PDB entry 6U9G | electron microscopy, 3.98 A resolution | chains B and F of the 6 polymer chains in the assembly

[Chain B (and F)]
Name: VgrG
Organism: Francisella tularensis subsp. novicida (strain U112)
Notes: chain F of this document is another copy of the same molecule, construct and numbering; everything in this record applies to it too
Reference sequence: A0Q7H3 (A0Q7H3_FRATN); residue numbers follow UniProt; this construct covers 2-164
Chain sequence (189 residues; numbered -24 to 164; the number before each row is that of its first residue; numbers below 1 keep their minus sign (Met-24 is residue -24)):
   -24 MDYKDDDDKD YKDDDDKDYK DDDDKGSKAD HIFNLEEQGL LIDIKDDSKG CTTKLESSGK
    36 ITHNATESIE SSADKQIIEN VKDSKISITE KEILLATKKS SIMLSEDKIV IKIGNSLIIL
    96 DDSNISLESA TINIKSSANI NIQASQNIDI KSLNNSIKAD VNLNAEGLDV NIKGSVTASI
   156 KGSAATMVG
Not modelled in the structure: -24 to 2, 136-164
Differences from the reference sequence: expression tag (-24 to 1)

[How chain B and chain F interact]
Residue-residue contacts (138; chain B residue first):
  Phe8(B) - Phe8(F)  hydrophobic
  Glu11(B) - His6(F)
  Glu12(B) - His6(F)  hydrogen bond (backbone-side chain)
  Leu15(B) - Ile19(F)
  Leu30(B) - Ile19(F)
  Leu30(B) - Thr28(F)
  Glu31(B) - Ile19(F)
  Glu31(B) - Cys26(F)  hydrogen bond (backbone-side chain)
  Ser32(B) - Asp21(F)
  Ser32(B) - Lys24(F)
  Ser33(B) - Lys24(F)
  Gly34(B) - Cys26(F)
  Gly34(B) - Ala40(F)
  Gly34(B) - Thr41(F)
  Gly34(B) - Glu42(F)  hydrogen bond (backbone-backbone)
  Gly34(B) - Ser43(F)  hydrogen bond (backbone-backbone)
  Lys35(B) - Cys26(F)
  Lys35(B) - Glu42(F)
  Lys35(B) - Ser43(F)
  Ile36(B) - Asn39(F)
  Ile36(B) - Ser43(F)  hydrogen bond (backbone-backbone)
  Ile36(B) - Ile44(F)
  Ile36(B) - Glu45(F)  hydrogen bond (backbone-backbone)
  Thr37(B) - Glu45(F)
  His38(B) - Glu45(F)  hydrogen bond (backbone-backbone)
  His38(B) - Ser46(F)
  His38(B) - Ser47(F)  hydrogen bond (backbone-backbone)
  Asn39(B) - Ser47(F)  hydrogen bond
  Ala40(B) - Ala48(F)
  Ala40(B) - Asp49(F)
  Thr41(B) - Asp49(F)
  Glu42(B) - Lys50(F)  hydrogen bond (backbone-backbone)
  Glu42(B) - Gln51(F)  hydrogen bond (backbone-backbone)
  Ser43(B) - Gln51(F)
  Ile44(B) - Ser47(F)
  Ile44(B) - Gln51(F)  hydrogen bond (backbone-backbone)
  Ile44(B) - Ile52(F)
  Ile44(B) - Ile53(F)  hydrogen bond (backbone-backbone)
  Glu45(B) - Ile53(F)
  Ser46(B) - Ile53(F)  hydrogen bond (backbone-backbone)
  Ser46(B) - Glu54(F)
  Ser46(B) - Asn55(F)
  Ser47(B) - Asn55(F)
  Ala48(B) - Asn55(F)  hydrogen bond (backbone-backbone)
  Ala48(B) - Val56(F)  hydrophobic
  Asp49(B) - Val56(F)
  Asp49(B) - Lys57(F)
  Lys50(B) - Val56(F)
  Ile52(B) - Val56(F)  hydrophobic
  Glu54(B) - Glu54(F)
  Ile61(B) - Ile61(F)  hydrophobic
  Ile63(B) - Val56(F)  hydrophobic
  Ile63(B) - Ser59(F)
  Ile63(B) - Ile61(F)  hydrophobic
  Thr64(B) - Val56(F)
  Thr64(B) - Ser59(F)  hydrogen bond (backbone-side chain)
  Glu65(B) - Lys57(F)  salt bridge
  Lys66(B) - Thr72(F)
  Ile68(B) - Lys60(F)
  Ile68(B) - Ala71(F)
  Ile68(B) - Thr72(F)
  Leu70(B) - Leu70(F)  hydrophobic
  Leu79(B) - Leu70(F)
  Leu79(B) - Ile77(F)  hydrophobic
  Asp82(B) - Ile88(F)
  Ile84(B) - Ile86(F)  hydrophobic
  Ile84(B) - Lys87(F)
  Ile84(B) - Ile88(F)  hydrophobic
  Leu95(B) - Ile86(F)  hydrophobic
  Leu95(B) - Ile88(F)
  Leu95(B) - Ser91(F)
  Leu95(B) - Ile93(F)  hydrophobic
  Asp96(B) - Ile88(F)
  Asp96(B) - Ser91(F)  hydrogen bond (backbone-side chain)
  Asp97(B) - Ile88(F)
  Asp97(B) - Gly89(F)
  Asp97(B) - Asn90(F)  hydrogen bond (backbone-backbone)
  Ser98(B) - Thr106(F)
  Asn99(B) - Ser91(F)
  Asn99(B) - Thr106(F)
  Asn99(B) - Asn108(F)  hydrogen bond
  Ile100(B) - Leu92(F)
  Ile100(B) - Leu102(F)  hydrophobic
  Ile100(B) - Glu103(F)
  Ile100(B) - Ser104(F)
  Ile100(B) - Thr106(F)  hydrogen bond (backbone-backbone)
  Ile100(B) - Ile107(F)
  Ile100(B) - Asn108(F)  hydrogen bond (backbone-backbone)
  Ser101(B) - Asn108(F)
  Leu102(B) - Leu102(F)  hydrophobic
  Leu102(B) - Asn108(F)  hydrogen bond (backbone-backbone)
  Leu102(B) - Lys110(F)
  Glu103(B) - Lys110(F)
  Ser104(B) - Ser111(F)
  Ser104(B) - Ser112(F)
  Ala105(B) - Ser111(F)
  Ala105(B) - Ser112(F)  hydrogen bond (backbone-backbone)
  Ala105(B) - Ala113(F)  hydrogen bond (backbone-backbone)
  Thr106(B) - Ala113(F)
  Thr106(B) - Asn114(F)
  Ile107(B) - Ile109(F)  hydrophobic
  Ile107(B) - Lys110(F)
  Ile107(B) - Asn114(F)  hydrogen bond (backbone-backbone)
  Ile107(B) - Ile115(F)
  Ile107(B) - Asn116(F)  hydrogen bond (backbone-backbone)
  Asn108(B) - Asn116(F)  hydrogen bond
  Ile109(B) - Asn116(F)
  Ile109(B) - Ile117(F)
  Ile109(B) - Gln118(F)  hydrogen bond (backbone-backbone)
  Lys110(B) - Gln118(F)
  Ser111(B) - Gln118(F)
  Ser111(B) - Ala119(F)
  Ser111(B) - Ser120(F)
  Ser112(B) - Ser120(F)
  Ser112(B) - Gln121(F)
  Ala113(B) - Gln121(F)
  Ala113(B) - Asn122(F)
  Asn114(B) - Asn122(F)
  Ile115(B) - Ile117(F)  hydrophobic
  Ile115(B) - Ile123(F)
  Ile115(B) - Asp124(F)
  Asn116(B) - Asp124(F)
  Ile117(B) - Asp124(F)  hydrogen bond (backbone-backbone)
  Ile117(B) - Ile125(F)
  Ile117(B) - Lys126(F)  hydrogen bond (backbone-backbone)
  Ala119(B) - Leu128(F)
  Ser120(B) - Leu128(F)
  Asn122(B) - Asn130(F)
  Ile123(B) - Lys126(F)
  Ile123(B) - Ser127(F)
  Ile123(B) - Asn130(F)  hydrogen bond (backbone-backbone)
  Ile123(B) - Ser131(F)
  Ile125(B) - Ile132(F)
  Ile125(B) - Lys133(F)
  Ser127(B) - Ala134(F)
  Leu128(B) - Ala134(F)
  Leu128(B) - Asp135(F)
  Asn129(B) - Asp135(F)
Other interface residues (no listed pair), chain B (76 interface residues in all): Gln13, Gly14, Gln51, Lys83, Gln118, Gln121, Asp124, Ser131
Other interface residues (no listed pair), chain F (79 interface residues in all): Ile17, His38, Lys74, Ser75, Ala105, Asn129

[In short]
76 residues of chain B face 79 of chain F across their interface; the contacts include 31 hydrogen bonds and 1
salt bridge. Among the polar pairs are Glu65(B)-Lys57(F), Glu12(B)-His6(F) and Glu31(B)-Cys26(F).
Chain B and chain F are both VgrG (Francisella tularensis subsp. novicida (strain U112)); the structure,
Structure of Francisella PdpA-VgrG Complex, half-lidded, was determined by electron microscopy (same
publication as 6U9E and 6U9F).
